PDB entry 1Y0W | X-ray diffraction, 2.14 A resolution | chains A and C of the 4 polymer chains in the assembly

[Chain A (and C)]
Name: Hemoglobin alpha chain
Organism: Homo sapiens
Notes: chain C of this document is another copy of the same molecule, construct and numbering; everything in this record applies to it too
Reference sequence: P69905 (HBA_HUMAN); numbering as in UniProt (aligned over 1-141)
Sequence (141 residues; row label = number of the first residue in the row):
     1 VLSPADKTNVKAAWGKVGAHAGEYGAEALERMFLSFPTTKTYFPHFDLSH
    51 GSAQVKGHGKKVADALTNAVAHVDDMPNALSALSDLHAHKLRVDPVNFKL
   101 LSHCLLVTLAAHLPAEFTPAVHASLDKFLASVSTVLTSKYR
Ion coordination: heme Fe near H87 (its only coordinating residue here)
Residues lining bound ligands: heme (HEM): M32, T39, Y42, F43, H45, F46, H58, K61, V62, A65, L66, L83, L86, H87, L91, V93, N97, F98, L101, L105, V132, L136
UniProt features mapped onto this chain:
  - site: K61 (Not glycated)
  - natural variant: D6 (A6D: In J-Toronto; this construct carries the variant), A13 (A13D: In J-Paris 1/J-Aljezur), E27 (A27E: In Shenyang; this construct carries the variant), K61 (K61N: In Zambia; deletion: In Clinic), D64 (A64D: In Pontoise; this construct carries the variant), D75 (D75A: In Lille; D75G: In Chapel Hill; D75N: In G-Pest), A111 (A111D: In Petah Tikva)

[How chain A and chain C interact]
Contacting residue pairs (4; chain A residue first):
  D126(A) - R141(C)  salt bridge
  K127(A) - R141(C)  hydrogen bond (side chain-backbone)
  R141(A) - D126(C)  salt bridge
  R141(A) - K127(C)  hydrogen bond (backbone-side chain)
Interface residues without a listed pair, chain A (6 interface residues in all): V1, A130, S138
Interface residues without a listed pair, chain C (5 interface residues in all): V1, A130

[Summary]
Chain A and chain C form an interface of 6 and 5 residues respectively, with 2 hydrogen bonds and 2 salt
bridges. Polar pairs include D126(A)-R141(C) and K127(A)-R141(C). Ligands of chain A: heme.
Both chains are Hemoglobin alpha chain (Homo sapiens). Entry 1Y0W (T-to-THigh quaternary Transitions in Human
Hemoglobin: betaV1M deoxy low-salt (10 test sets)) was determined by X-ray diffraction together with 1XXT,
1XY0, 1XZ5, 1XZ7, 1XZU, 1XZV and 45 further entries from the same study.
